PDB entry 7ZAY | electron microscopy, 2.80 A resolution | chains A and B

== Chain A ==
Molecule: Exostosin-1
From: Homo sapiens
Notes: EC 2.4.1.224, 2.4.1.225
UniProt: Q16394 (EXT1_HUMAN); numbering as in UniProt (aligned over 29-746)
Chain sequence (736 residues; each row starts with the number of its first residue):
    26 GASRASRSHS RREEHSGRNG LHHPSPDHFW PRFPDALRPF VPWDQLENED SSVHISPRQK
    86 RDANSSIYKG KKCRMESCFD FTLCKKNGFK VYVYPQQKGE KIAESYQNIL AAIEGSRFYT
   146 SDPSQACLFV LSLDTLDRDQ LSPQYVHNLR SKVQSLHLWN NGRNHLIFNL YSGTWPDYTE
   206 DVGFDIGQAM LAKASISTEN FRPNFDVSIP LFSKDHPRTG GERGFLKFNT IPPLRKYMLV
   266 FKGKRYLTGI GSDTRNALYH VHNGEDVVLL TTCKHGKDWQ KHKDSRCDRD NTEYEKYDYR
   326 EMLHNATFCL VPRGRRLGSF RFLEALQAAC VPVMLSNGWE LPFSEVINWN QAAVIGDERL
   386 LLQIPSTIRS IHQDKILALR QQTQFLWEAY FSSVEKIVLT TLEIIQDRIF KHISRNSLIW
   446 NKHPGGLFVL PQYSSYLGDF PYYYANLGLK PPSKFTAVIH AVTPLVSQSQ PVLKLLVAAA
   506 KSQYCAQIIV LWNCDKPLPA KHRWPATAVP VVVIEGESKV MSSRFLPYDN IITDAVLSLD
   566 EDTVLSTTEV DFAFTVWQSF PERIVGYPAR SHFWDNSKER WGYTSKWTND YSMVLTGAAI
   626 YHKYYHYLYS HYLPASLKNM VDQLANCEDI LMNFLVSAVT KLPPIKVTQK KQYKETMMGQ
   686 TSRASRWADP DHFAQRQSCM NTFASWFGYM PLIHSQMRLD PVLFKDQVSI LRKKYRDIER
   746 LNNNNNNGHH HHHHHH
Disordered / not traced: 26-88, 299-310, 486-496, 515-545, 678-697, 729-761
Differences from the reference sequence: expression tag (26-28, 747-761)
Disulfides: C98-C103, C109-C152, C298-C312, C334-C355, C652-C704
Covalent attachments: N-acetylglucosamine (NAG) linked to N330
Small-molecule neighbours: UDP (uridine-5'-diphosphate): K267, G268, K269, Y271, R280, Y319, Y324, S344, F345, R346, E349
What the authors report for this chain:
  - binding site for UDP: R280, Y319, Y324, R346, E349
  - catalytic residues: D162, D164, R280, R346, D565, D567 (proposed by the authors, not directly observed)
  - post-translational modification sites: N330
  - mutagenesis - D162N/D164N, R280A, R346A: decreased catalytic activity on glucuronic acid
  - mutagenesis - D565N/D567N: decreased stability
  - mutagenesis - D565N/D567N: decreased catalytic activity on GlcNAc
  - mutagenesis - D162N/D164N, R346A: abolished catalytic activity on HS biosynthesis
  - mutagenesis - D565N/D567N: decreased catalytic activity on cell surface HS content

== Chain B ==
Molecule: Exostosin-2
From: Homo sapiens
Notes: EC 2.4.1.224, 2.4.1.225
UniProt: Q93063 (EXT2_HUMAN); residues 47-718 here = UniProt positions 47-718
Chain sequence (690 residues; row label = number of the first residue in the row):
    44 GASPHSIESS NDWNVEKRSI RDVPVVRLPA DSPIPERGDL SCRMHTCFDV YRCGFNPKNK
   104 IKVYIYALKK YVDDFGVSVS NTISREYNEL LMAISDSDYY TDDINRACLF VPSIDVLNQN
   164 TLRIKETAQA MAQLSRWDRG TNHLLFNMLP GGPPDYNTAL DVPRDRALLA GGGFSTWTYR
   224 QGYDVSIPVY SPLSAEVDLP EKGPGPRQYF LLSSQVGLHP EYREDLEALQ VKHGESVLVL
   284 DKCTNLSEGV LSVRKRCHKH QVFDYPQVLQ EATFCVVLRG ARLGQAVLSD VLQAGCVPVV
   344 IADSYILPFS EVLDWKRASV VVPEEKMSDV YSILQSIPQR QIEEMQRQAR WFWEAYFQSI
   404 KAIALATLQI INDRIYPYAA ISYEEWNDPP AVKWGSVSNP LFLPLIPPQS QGFTAIVLTY
   464 DRVESLFRVI TEVSKVPSLS KLLVVWNNQN KNPPEDSLWP KIRVPLKVVR TAENKLSNRF
   524 FPYDEIETEA VLAIDDDIIM LTSDELQFGY EVWREFPDRL VGYPGRLHLW DHEMNKWKYE
   584 SEWTNEVSMV LTGAAFYHKY FNYLYTYKMP GDIKNWVDAH MNCEDIAMNF LVANVTGKAV
   644 IKVTPRKKFK CPECTAIDGL SLDQTHMVER SECINKFASV FGTMPLKVVE HRADPVLYKD
   704 DFPEKLKSFP NIGSLNNNNN NGHHHHHHHH
Disordered / not traced: 44-77, 116-122, 287-295, 498-505, 650-670, 703-733
Differences from the reference sequence: expression tag (44-46, 719-733)
Disulfides: C85-C90, C96-C151, C286-C300, C318-C339, C626-C676
Covalent attachments: glycan linked to N637
What the authors report for this chain:
  - post-translational modification sites: N637
  - catalytic residues: D538, D540 (proposed by the authors, not directly observed)
  - mutagenesis - R266A: unchanged catalytic activity (GlcA-T activity)
  - mutagenesis - D538N/D540N: decreased catalytic activity on GlcNAc
  - mutagenesis - D538N/D540N: decreased catalytic activity on cell surface HS content

== Interface between chain A and chain B ==
Pairs across the interface - 121 pairs, chain A then chain B:
  Y93(A) - W220(B)
  K97(A) - W220(B)  hydrogen bond (backbone-side chain)
  R99(A) - T219(B)
  R99(A) - W220(B)
  S102(A) - W220(B)
  S222(A) - H88(B)
  T223(A) - R86(B)
  T223(A) - H88(B)  hydrogen bond
  E224(A) - S84(B)
  E224(A) - T89(B)  hydrogen bond
  P228(A) - Q224(B)
  L251(A) - L446(B)  hydrophobic
  L251(A) - L448(B)
  K252(A) - P451(B)
  F253(A) - P451(B)
  F253(A) - Q454(B)
  F253(A) - E532(B)
  N254(A) - E532(B)
  N254(A) - H601(B)  hydrogen bond (backbone-side chain)
  T255(A) - E532(B)
  I256(A) - H601(B)
  I256(A) - K602(B)  hydrogen bond (backbone-side chain)
  I256(A) - Y603(B)
  G363(A) - H88(B)
  N375(A) - P420(B)
  N375(A) - A423(B)
  I380(A) - P420(B)
  D382(A) - V93(B)
  R384(A) - M87(B)
  R384(A) - H88(B)
  R384(A) - F91(B)  hydrogen bond (side chain-backbone)
  R384(A) - Y94(B)
  L385(A) - V93(B)  hydrophobic
  S391(A) - F98(B)
  T392(A) - F98(B)
  S395(A) - F98(B)
  H397(A) - Y606(B)  hydrogen bond
  H397(A) - K611(B)  hydrogen bond
  Q398(A) - Y606(B)
  D399(A) - Y603(B)  hydrogen bond
  D399(A) - K611(B)  salt bridge
  K400(A) - Y421(B)  hydrogen bond (side chain-backbone)
  K400(A) - A422(B)
  L402(A) - P443(B)
  L402(A) - L444(B)  hydrophobic
  L402(A) - Y603(B)  hydrophobic
  A403(A) - F445(B)
  Q406(A) - P443(B)  hydrogen bond (side chain-backbone)
  Q406(A) - L444(B)
  Q406(A) - F445(B)  hydrogen bond (side chain-backbone)
  Q406(A) - L446(B)  hydrogen bond (side chain-backbone)
  Q407(A) - F445(B)
  Q409(A) - L446(B)
  F435(A) - K369(B)
  K436(A) - V364(B)
  S439(A) - K359(B)  hydrogen bond
  R440(A) - K359(B)  hydrogen bond (backbone-side chain)
  N441(A) - D357(B)
  N441(A) - R360(B)
  S442(A) - D357(B)  hydrogen bond (backbone-side chain)
  L443(A) - D357(B)
  L443(A) - Y426(B)  hydrophobic
  K447(A) - E427(B)  salt bridge
  S460(A) - Q384(B)  hydrogen bond
  Y461(A) - R383(B)
  Y461(A) - Q384(B)
  Y461(A) - E387(B)
  L462(A) - R360(B)
  A470(A) - S439(B)
  A470(A) - V440(B)  hydrogen bond (backbone-backbone)
  N471(A) - S439(B)
  L472(A) - R360(B)
  L472(A) - V435(B)
  G473(A) - G438(B)
  F577(A) - E693(B)
  F577(A) - H694(B)
  S584(A) - V692(B)
  S584(A) - H694(B)
  F585(A) - F559(B)  hydrophobic
  F585(A) - R562(B)
  F585(A) - H694(B)
  R588(A) - F559(B)
  T613(A) - V699(B)
  N614(A) - L700(B)
  Y616(A) - V699(B)  hydrophobic
  T665(A) - P447(B)
  K666(A) - P447(B)
  L667(A) - P447(B)  hydrophobic
  P668(A) - I449(B)
  I718(A) - I449(B)  hydrophobic
  S720(A) - E558(B)  hydrogen bond
  Q721(A) - Q452(B)
  Q721(A) - E554(B)  hydrogen bond
  Q721(A) - R557(B)
  Q721(A) - E558(B)  hydrogen bond (backbone-side chain)
  Q721(A) - V699(B)
  M722(A) - V555(B)  hydrophobic
  M722(A) - E558(B)  hydrogen bond (backbone-side chain)
  M722(A) - F559(B)  hydrophobic
  M722(A) - A696(B)  hydrophobic
  M722(A) - D697(B)
  R723(A) - A696(B)
  R723(A) - D697(B)  hydrogen bond (backbone-backbone)
  R723(A) - P698(B)  hydrogen bond (side chain-backbone)
  R723(A) - V699(B)  hydrogen bond (side chain-backbone)
  R723(A) - Y701(B)
  L724(A) - H694(B)
  L724(A) - R695(B)
  L724(A) - A696(B)
  D725(A) - H694(B)
  D725(A) - R695(B)  hydrogen bond (backbone-backbone)
  D725(A) - D697(B)
  P726(A) - E693(B)
  P726(A) - R695(B)
  V727(A) - T587(B)
  V727(A) - N588(B)
  V727(A) - V590(B)  hydrophobic
  V727(A) - E693(B)  hydrogen bond (backbone-backbone)
  L728(A) - W586(B)  hydrophobic
  L728(A) - T587(B)
  L728(A) - R695(B)
Also at the interface, not in a pair above, chain A (79 interface residues in all): E101, N362, Q376, V379, I396, F410, H437, H448, D559, V581, I670
Also at the interface, not in a pair above, chain B (73 interface residues in all): I376, S379, D416, F551, E589, I644, K645

== Overview ==
Chain A and chain B form an interface of 79 and 73 residues respectively; the contacts include 27 hydrogen
bonds and 2 salt bridges. Among the polar pairs are D399(A)-K611(B), K447(A)-E427(B) and K97(A)-W220(B). From
the paper: catalytic residues D162(A), D164(A) and D538(B) among others; D162N/D164N, R280A and R346A of chain
A reduce catalytic activity on glucuronic acid; 6 substitutions were tested in all.
Here chain A is Exostosin-1 and chain B is Exostosin-2, both from Homo sapiens. Entry 7ZAY (Human heparan
sulfate polymerase complex EXT1-EXT2) was determined by electron microscopy.
